4G8A - chains A and D of the 4 polymer chains in the assembly; structure by X-ray diffraction, 2.40 A resolution.

== Chain A ==
Protein: Toll-like receptor 4
From: Homo sapiens
Reference sequence: O00206 (TLR4_HUMAN); residue numbers follow UniProt; this construct covers 23-629
Chain sequence (635 residues; numbered 3 to 637; the number before each row is that of its first residue):
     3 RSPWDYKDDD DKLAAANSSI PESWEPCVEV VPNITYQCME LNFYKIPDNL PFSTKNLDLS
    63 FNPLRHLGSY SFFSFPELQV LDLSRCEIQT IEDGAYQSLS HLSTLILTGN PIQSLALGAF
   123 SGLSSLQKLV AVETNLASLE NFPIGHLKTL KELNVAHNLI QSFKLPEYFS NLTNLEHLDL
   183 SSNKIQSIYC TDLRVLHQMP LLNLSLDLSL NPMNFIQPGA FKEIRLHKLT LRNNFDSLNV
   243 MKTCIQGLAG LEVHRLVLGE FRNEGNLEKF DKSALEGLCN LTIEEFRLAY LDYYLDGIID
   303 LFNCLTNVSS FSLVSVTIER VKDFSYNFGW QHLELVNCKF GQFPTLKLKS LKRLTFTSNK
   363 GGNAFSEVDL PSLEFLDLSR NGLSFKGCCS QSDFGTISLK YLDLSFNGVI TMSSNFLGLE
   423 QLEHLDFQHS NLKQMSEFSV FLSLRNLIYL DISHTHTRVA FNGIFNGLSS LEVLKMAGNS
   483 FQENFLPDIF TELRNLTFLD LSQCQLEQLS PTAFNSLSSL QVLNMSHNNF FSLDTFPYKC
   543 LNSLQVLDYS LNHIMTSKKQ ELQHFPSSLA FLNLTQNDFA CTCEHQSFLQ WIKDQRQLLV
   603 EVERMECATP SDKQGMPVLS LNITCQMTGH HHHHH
Disordered / not traced: 3-26, 628-637
Disulfides: Cys29-Cys40, Cys281-Cys306, Cys390-Cys391, Cys583-Cys609, Cys585-Cys627
Covalently attached groups: N-acetylglucosamine (NAG) linked to Asn173, Asn526, Asn575
Differences from the reference sequence: expression tag (3-22, 630-637); engineered mutation Gly299 (Asp in O00206), Ile399 (Thr in O00206)
Residues lining bound ligands:
  - 3-deoxy-manno-oct-2-ulosonic acid / LP4 / LP5 / myristic acid, molecule 1: Arg264, Tyr296, Lys341
  - 3-deoxy-manno-oct-2-ulosonic acid / LP4 / LP5 / myristic acid, molecule 2: Gly389, Met414, Ser415, Gln436, Glu439, Phe440, Ser441, Phe463
Swiss-Prot annotation at these positions:
  - glycosylation (N-linked (GlcNAc...) asparagine): Asn35, Asn173, Asn205, Asn282, Asn309, Asn497, Asn526, Asn575, Asn624
  - natural variant: Gly299 (D299G: In allele TLR4*B; this construct carries the variant), Ile399 (T399I: In allele TLR4*B; this construct carries the variant)
  - mutagenesis: His431 (H431A: Partially diminishes NF-kappa-B activation induced by Ni(2+). Strongly reduces NF-kappa-B activation induced by Ni(2+); when associated with A-456 or A-458), His456 (H456A: Partially diminishes NF-kappa-B activation induced by Ni(2+). Strongly reduces NF-kappa-B activation induced by Ni(2+); when associated with A-431 ...), His458 (H458A: Partially diminishes NF-kappa-B activation induced by Ni(2+). Strongly reduces NF-kappa-B activation induced by Ni(2+); when associated with A-431 ...), Asn526 (N526A: Abolishes LPS-response and prevents the cell surface expression), Asn575 (N575A: Abolishes LPS-response and prevents the cell surface expression)
From the paper describing this entry:
  - disease-associated variants - D299G, T399I: decreased signaling in response to LPS (citing earlier work)
  - mutagenesis - D299G/T399I: unchanged binding to LPS
  - conformationally variable residues (loop rearrangement): Asp298 to Gly299, Arg322 to Lys324, Lys362 to Asn365
  - contacts within the chain: Val323-Phe342 (hydrophobic contact), Val323-Pro346 (hydrophobic contact)

== Chain D ==
Protein: Lymphocyte antigen 96
From: Homo sapiens
Reference sequence: Q9Y6Y9 (LY96_HUMAN); numbering as in UniProt (aligned over 17-160)
Chain sequence (144 residues; numbered 17 to 160; the number before each row is that of its first residue):
    17 EAQKQYWVCN SSDASISYTY CDKMQYPISI NVNPCIELKG SKGLLHIFYI PRRDLKQLYF
    77 NLYITVNTMN LPKRKEVICR GSDDDYSFCR ALKGETVNTT ISFSFKGIKF SKGKYKCVVE
   137 AISGSPEEML FCLEFVILHQ PNSN
Disordered / not traced: 17-18, 159-160
Disulfides: Cys25-Cys51, Cys37-Cys148, Cys95-Cys105
Covalently attached groups: glycan linked to Asn114
Differences from the reference sequence: engineered mutation Gly56 (Arg in Q9Y6Y9)
Residues lining bound ligands: 3-deoxy-manno-oct-2-ulosonic acid / LP4 / LP5 / myristic acid: Ile44, Ile46, Val48, Ile52, Leu54, Leu61, Ile63, Tyr65, Leu71, Leu74, Phe76, Leu78, Ile80, Val82, Leu87, Arg90, Glu92, Ile94, Tyr102, Phe104, Ile117, Ser118, Phe119, Ser120, Phe121, Lys122, Gly123, Ile124, Phe126, Tyr131, Cys133, Val135, Phe147, Leu149, Phe151
Swiss-Prot annotation at these positions:
  - region: Phe119 to Gly123 (Interaction with lipopolysaccharide)
  - glycosylation (N-linked (GlcNAc...) asparagine): Asn26, Asn114
  - natural variant: Gly56 (R56G: this construct carries the variant)
  - mutagenesis: Cys95 (C95Y: Abolishes LPS-response)

== How chain A and chain D interact ==
Pairs across the interface (26):
  Ser415(A) - Ile124(D)
  Ser416(A) - Gly123(D)  hydrogen bond (side chain-backbone)
  Asn417(A) - Gly123(D)
  Asn417(A) - Ile124(D)
  Asn417(A) - Lys125(D)  hydrogen bond (side chain-backbone)
  Leu419(A) - Gly123(D)
  Leu419(A) - Ile124(D)
  Leu419(A) - Lys125(D)
  Ser438(A) - Leu87(D)
  Ser438(A) - Pro88(D)
  Glu439(A) - Leu87(D)
  Glu439(A) - Arg90(D)  salt bridge
  Phe440(A) - Leu87(D)
  Phe440(A) - Ile124(D)  hydrophobic
  Leu444(A) - Lys125(D)
  Leu444(A) - Phe126(D)
  Leu444(A) - Ser127(D)
  Ser445(A) - Lys125(D)
  Ala462(A) - Pro88(D)
  Phe463(A) - Val82(D)  hydrophobic
  Phe463(A) - Met85(D)  hydrophobic
  Phe463(A) - Asn86(D)
  Phe463(A) - Leu87(D)  hydrophobic
  Asn464(A) - Met85(D)
  Gly465(A) - Met85(D)
  Asn468(A) - Met85(D)

== Summary ==
14 residues of chain A and 11 residues of chain D are in contact, with 2 hydrogen bonds and 1 salt bridge.
Polar pairs include Glu439(A)-Arg90(D), Ser416(A)-Gly123(D) and Asn417(A)-Lys125(D). From the paper: D299G and
T399I of chain A reduce signaling in response to LPS; conformational variability at Asp298(A), Arg322(A) and
Lys362(A).
Chain A is Toll-like receptor 4 and chain D is Lymphocyte antigen 96, both from Homo sapiens; the structure,
Crystal structure of human TLR4 polymorphic variant D299G and T399I in complex with MD-2 and LPS, was
determined by X-ray diffraction.
